Entry 8S32 (electron microscopy, 2.45 A resolution); this record covers chains A and O of the 28 polymer chains in the assembly.

# Chain A
Name: Chaperonin GroEL
Organism: Escherichia coli
Notes: EC 5.6.1.7
UniProt: P0A6F5 (CH60_ECOLI); residues 0-547 here correspond to UniProt positions 1-548 (UniProt number = residue number + 1)
Amino-acid sequence (548 residues; row label = number of the first residue in the row; numbering starts at 0):
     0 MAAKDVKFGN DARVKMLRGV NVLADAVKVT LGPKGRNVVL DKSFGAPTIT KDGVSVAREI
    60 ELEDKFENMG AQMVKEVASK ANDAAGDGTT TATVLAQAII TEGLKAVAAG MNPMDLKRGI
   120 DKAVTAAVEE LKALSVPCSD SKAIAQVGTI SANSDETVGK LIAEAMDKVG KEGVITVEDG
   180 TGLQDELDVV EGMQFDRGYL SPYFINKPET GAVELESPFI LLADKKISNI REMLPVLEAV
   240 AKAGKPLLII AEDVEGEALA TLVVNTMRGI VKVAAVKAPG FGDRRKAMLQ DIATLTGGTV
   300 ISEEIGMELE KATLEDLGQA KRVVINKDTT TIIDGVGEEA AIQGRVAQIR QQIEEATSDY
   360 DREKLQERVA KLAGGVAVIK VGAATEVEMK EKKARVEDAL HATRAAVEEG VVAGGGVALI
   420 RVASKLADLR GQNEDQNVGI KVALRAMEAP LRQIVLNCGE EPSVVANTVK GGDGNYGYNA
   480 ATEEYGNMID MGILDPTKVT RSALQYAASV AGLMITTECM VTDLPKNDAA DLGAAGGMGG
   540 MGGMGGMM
Unresolved in the structure: 0, 526-547

# Chain O
Name: GroTAC
Amino-acid sequence (28 residues; row label = number of the first residue in the row; X marks 3 residues of unknown identity (built as UNK)):
     1 CYRGGRPALR VVKXXXSWMT TPWGFHLP
Unresolved in the structure: 1-16

# Chain A / chain O interface
Pairs across the interface (12; chain A residue first):
  Ile229(A) - Leu27(O)  hydrophobic
  Arg230(A) - Leu27(O)
  Leu233(A) - Phe25(O)  hydrophobic
  Leu233(A) - Leu27(O)  hydrophobic
  Leu236(A) - Trp23(O)
  Glu237(A) - Trp23(O)
  Ala240(A) - Trp23(O)  hydrophobic
  Thr260(A) - Phe25(O)
  Thr260(A) - Pro28(O)
  Asn264(A) - Phe25(O)
  Ile269(A) - Gly24(O)
  Ile269(A) - Phe25(O)  hydrophobic
Interface residues without a listed pair, chain A (10 interface residues in all): Val270
Interface residues without a listed pair, chain O (6 interface residues in all): His26

# Overview
10 residues of chain A and 6 residues of chain O are in contact.
Chain A is Chaperonin GroEL (Escherichia coli) and chain O is GroTAC; the structure, GroEL with bound GroTAC
peptide, was determined by electron microscopy.
